PDB entry 8G7E | electron microscopy, 3.90 A resolution | chains R and J of the 8 polymer chains in the assembly

# Chain R
Molecule: 47-nt RNA strand
From: Escherichia coli
Sequence (47 nucleotides; each row starts with the number of its first residue):
     1 GCAGAGGUUCUAGCUACACCCUCUAUAAAAAACUAAGGACCACACGA

# Chain J
Protein: DNA-directed RNA polymerase subunit beta'
From: Escherichia coli
Notes: EC 2.7.7.6
UniProtKB: A7ZUK2 (RPOC_ECO24); residues 1-1407 here = UniProt positions 1-1407
Amino-acid sequence (1434 residues; numbered 1 to 1434; the number before each row is that of its first residue):
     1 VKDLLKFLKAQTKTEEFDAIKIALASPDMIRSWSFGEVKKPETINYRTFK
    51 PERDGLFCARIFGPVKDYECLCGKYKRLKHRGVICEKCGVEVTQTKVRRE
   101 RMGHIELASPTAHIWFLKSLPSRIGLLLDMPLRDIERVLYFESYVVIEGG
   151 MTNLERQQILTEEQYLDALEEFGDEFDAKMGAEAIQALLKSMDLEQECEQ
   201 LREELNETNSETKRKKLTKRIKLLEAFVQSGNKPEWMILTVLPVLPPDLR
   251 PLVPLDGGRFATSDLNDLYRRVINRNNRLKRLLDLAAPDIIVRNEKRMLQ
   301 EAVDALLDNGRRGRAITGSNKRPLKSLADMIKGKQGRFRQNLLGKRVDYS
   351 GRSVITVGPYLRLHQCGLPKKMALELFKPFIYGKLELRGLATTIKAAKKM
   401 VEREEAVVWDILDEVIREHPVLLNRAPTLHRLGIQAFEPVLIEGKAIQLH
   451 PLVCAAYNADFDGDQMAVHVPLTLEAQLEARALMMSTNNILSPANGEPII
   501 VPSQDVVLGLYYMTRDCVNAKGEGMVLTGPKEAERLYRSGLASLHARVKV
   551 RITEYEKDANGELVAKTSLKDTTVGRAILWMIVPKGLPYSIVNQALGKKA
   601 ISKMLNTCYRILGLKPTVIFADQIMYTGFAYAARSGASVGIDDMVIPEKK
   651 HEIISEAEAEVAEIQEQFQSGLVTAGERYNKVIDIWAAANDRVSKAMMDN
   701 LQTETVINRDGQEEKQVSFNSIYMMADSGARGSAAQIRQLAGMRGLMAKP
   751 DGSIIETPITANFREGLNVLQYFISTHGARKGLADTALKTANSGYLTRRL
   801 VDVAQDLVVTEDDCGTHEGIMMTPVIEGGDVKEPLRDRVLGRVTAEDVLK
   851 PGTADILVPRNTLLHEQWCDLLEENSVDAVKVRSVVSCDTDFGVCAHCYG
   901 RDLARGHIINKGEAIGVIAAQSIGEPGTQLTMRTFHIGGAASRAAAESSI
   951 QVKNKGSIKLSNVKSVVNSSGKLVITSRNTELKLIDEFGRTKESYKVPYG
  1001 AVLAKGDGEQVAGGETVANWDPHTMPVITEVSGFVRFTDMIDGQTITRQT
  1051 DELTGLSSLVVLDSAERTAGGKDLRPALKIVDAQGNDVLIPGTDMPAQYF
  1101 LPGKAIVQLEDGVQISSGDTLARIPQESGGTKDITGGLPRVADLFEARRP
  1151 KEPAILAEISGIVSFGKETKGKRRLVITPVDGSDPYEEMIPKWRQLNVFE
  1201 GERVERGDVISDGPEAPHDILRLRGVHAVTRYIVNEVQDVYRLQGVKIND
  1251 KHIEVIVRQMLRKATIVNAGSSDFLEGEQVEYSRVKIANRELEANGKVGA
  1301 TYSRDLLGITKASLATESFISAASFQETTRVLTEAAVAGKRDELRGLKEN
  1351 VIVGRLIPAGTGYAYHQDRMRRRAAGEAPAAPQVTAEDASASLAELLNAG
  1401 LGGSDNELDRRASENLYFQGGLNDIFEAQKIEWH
Not modelled in the structure: 1-15, 934-947, 1127-1133, 1374-1434
Construct notes: conflict Val-1 (Met in A7ZUK2); expression tag (1408-1434)
Swiss-Prot annotation at these positions:
  - binding site (Zn(2+)): Cys-70, Cys-72, Cys-85, Cys-88, Cys-814, Cys-888, Cys-895, Cys-898
  - binding site (Mg(2+)): Asp-460, Asp-462, Asp-464
  - modified residue: Lys-972 (N6-acetyllysine)

# Interface between chain R and chain J
Residue-residue contacts (26; chain R residue first):
  G4(R) / Arg-77(J)  phosphate contact
  C10(R) / Thr-393(J)  base contact
  C10(R) / Lys-395(J)  base contact
  C14(R) / Arg-77(J)  hydrogen bond to the base
  C14(R) / Leu-78(J)  base contact
  U15(R) / Asp-67(J)  phosphate contact
  U15(R) / Tyr-68(J)  hydrogen bond to the sugar
  A16(R) / Asp-67(J)  phosphate contact
  A16(R) / Tyr-68(J)  phosphate contact
  A16(R) / Lys-96(J)  salt bridge to the phosphate
  C17(R) / Lys-96(J)  salt bridge to the phosphate
  A32(R) / Thr-392(J)  hydrogen bond to the phosphate
  A32(R) / Thr-393(J)  phosphate contact
  C33(R) / Glu-386(J)  phosphate contact
  C33(R) / Thr-392(J)  phosphate contact
  C33(R) / Thr-393(J)  phosphate contact
  U34(R) / Ile-394(J)  phosphate contact
  A35(R) / Lys-395(J)  base contact
  G37(R) / Val-253(J)  hydrogen bond to the sugar
  G38(R) / Pro-254(J)  hydrogen bond to the base
  A39(R) / Thr-262(J)  base contact
  C40(R) / Arg-322(J)  hydrogen bond to the sugar
  C41(R) / Arg-322(J)  hydrogen bond to the sugar
  A47(R) / Arg-425(J)  hydrogen bond to the sugar
  A47(R) / Asp-462(J)  phosphate contact
  A47(R) / Asp-464(J)  hydrogen bond to the sugar
Interface residues without a listed pair, chain R (18 interface residues in all): A5, G46
Interface residues without a listed pair, chain J (24 interface residues in all): Lys-79, Gln-94, Pro-251, Asp-256, Arg-259, Asp-460, Gly-463

# Overview
Chain R and chain J form an interface of 18 and 24 residues respectively, with 9 hydrogen bonds and 2 salt
bridges. Polar pairs include C14(R)/Arg-77(J), G38(R)/Pro-254(J) and U15(R)/Tyr-68(J). UniProt lists 8
Zn2+-binding residues and 3 Mg2+-binding residues on chain J.
Chain R is a 47-nt RNA strand and chain J is DNA-directed RNA polymerase subunit beta', both from Escherichia
coli; the structure, Cryo-EM structure of 3DVA component 0 of Escherichia coli que-PEC (paused elongation
complex) RNA Polymerase plus ..., was determined by electron microscopy together with 8F3C, 8G00, 8G1S, 8G2W,
8G4W and 8G8Z from the same study.
